PDB entry 5L5X | X-ray diffraction, 2.90 A resolution | chains Z and a of the 28 polymer chains in the assembly

Chain Z:
Protein: Proteasome subunit beta type-6, Proteasome subunit beta type-1
Organism: Saccharomyces cerevisiae (strain ATCC 204508 / S288c)
Notes: EC 3.4.25.1
UniProt: chimeric construct of P23724, P20618: residues 1-96 from P23724 (PSB6_YEAST) positions 20-115 (UniProt number = residue number + 19); residues 97-111 from P20618 positions 124-138 (UniProt number = residue number + 27); residues 112-117 from P23724 (PSB6_YEAST) positions 131-136 (UniProt number = residue number + 19); residues 118-133 from P20618 positions 145-160 (UniProt number = residue number + 27); residues 134-222 from P23724 (PSB6_YEAST) positions 153-241 (UniProt number = residue number + 19)
Amino-acid sequence (222 residues; numbered 1 to 222; the number before each row is that of its first residue):
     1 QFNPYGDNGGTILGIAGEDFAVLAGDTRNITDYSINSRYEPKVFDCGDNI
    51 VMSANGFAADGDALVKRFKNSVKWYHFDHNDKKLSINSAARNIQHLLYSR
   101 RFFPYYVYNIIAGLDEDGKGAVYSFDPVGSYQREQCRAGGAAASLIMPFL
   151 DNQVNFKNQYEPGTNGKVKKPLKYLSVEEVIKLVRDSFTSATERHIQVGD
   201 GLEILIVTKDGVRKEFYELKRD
Bound ions: Mg2+: Thr192, His195, Val198
Residues lining bound ligands: 04C (1,2,4-trideoxy-4-methyl-2-{[N-(morpholin-4-ylacetyl)-L-alanyl-O-methyl-L-tyrosyl]amino}-1-phenyl-D-xylitol): Tyr108, Asp126, Pro127, Val128
Swiss-Prot annotation at these positions:
  - modified residue: Tyr123 (Phosphotyrosine)

Chain a:
Protein: Proteasome subunit beta type-7
Organism: Saccharomyces cerevisiae (strain ATCC 204508 / S288c)
Notes: EC 3.4.25.1
UniProt: P30657 (PSB7_YEAST); residues -12 to 233 here correspond to UniProt positions 21-266 (UniProt number = residue number + 33)
Amino-acid sequence (246 residues; row label = number of the first residue in the row; numbers below 1 keep their minus sign (Thr-12 is residue -12)):
   -12 TQIANAGASPMVNTQQPIVTGTSVISMKYDNGVIIAADNLGSYGSLLRFN
    38 GVERLIPVGDNTVVGISGDISDMQHIERLLKDLVTENAYDNPLADAEEAL
    88 EPSYIFEYLATVMYQRRSKMNPLWNAIIVAGVQSNGDQFLRYVNLLGVTY
   138 SSPTLATGFGAHMANPLLRKVVDRESDIPKTTVQVAEEAIVNAMRVLYYR
   188 DARSSRNFSLAIIDKNTGLTFKKNLQVENMKWDFAKDIKGYGTQKI
Disordered / not traced: -12 to 0

Chain Z / chain a interface:
Residue-residue contacts - 42 pairs, chain Z then chain a:
  Gln1(Z) - Thr1(a)  hydrogen bond
  Phe2(Z) - Thr1(a)
  Phe2(Z) - Arg104(a)
  Phe2(Z) - Met107(a)
  Phe2(Z) - Pro109(a)  hydrophobic
  Phe2(Z) - Leu132(a)  hydrophobic
  Phe2(Z) - Leu133(a)  hydrophobic
  Asn3(Z) - Leu133(a)
  Pro4(Z) - Arg104(a)  hydrogen bond (backbone-side chain)
  Pro4(Z) - Met107(a)  hydrophobic
  Pro4(Z) - Leu133(a)
  Asn8(Z) - Val135(a)
  Asn29(Z) - Tyr137(a)
  Ser34(Z) - His149(a)  hydrogen bond
  Ile35(Z) - Arg156(a)  hydrogen bond (backbone-side chain)
  Asn36(Z) - Tyr137(a)
  Asn36(Z) - Ser139(a)
  Asn36(Z) - Leu142(a)
  Asn36(Z) - Arg156(a)
  Ser37(Z) - Ser138(a)  hydrogen bond (side chain-backbone)
  Glu40(Z) - Arg128(a)  salt bridge
  Glu40(Z) - Tyr137(a)
  Glu40(Z) - Ser138(a)  hydrogen bond (side chain-backbone)
  Phe57(Z) - Arg104(a)
  Phe57(Z) - Leu133(a)
  Phe57(Z) - Val135(a)  hydrophobic
  Ala59(Z) - Tyr101(a)
  Ala59(Z) - Leu133(a)
  Ala59(Z) - Gly134(a)
  Ala59(Z) - Val135(a)
  Asp60(Z) - Tyr101(a)  hydrogen bond
  Asp60(Z) - Arg104(a)  salt bridge
  Asp62(Z) - Thr136(a)  hydrogen bond
  Ala63(Z) - Tyr101(a)  hydrophobic
  Lys66(Z) - Glu94(a)  salt bridge
  Arg100(Z) - Arg104(a)
  Phe103(Z) - Arg104(a)
  Phe103(Z) - Ser105(a)
  Tyr105(Z) - Tyr101(a)
  Glu218(Z) - Arg161(a)  salt bridge
  Arg221(Z) - Asp160(a)  salt bridge
  Arg221(Z) - Arg161(a)
Also at the interface, not in a pair above, chain Z (25 interface residues in all): Tyr5, Arg38, Tyr39
Also at the interface, not in a pair above, chain a (22 interface residues in all): Trp111

In short:
The interface between chain Z and chain a involves 25 residues on one side and 22 on the other, with 8
hydrogen bonds and 5 salt bridges. Among the polar pairs are Glu40(Z)-Arg128(a), Asp60(Z)-Arg104(a) and
Lys66(Z)-Glu94(a). Ligands of chain Z: compound 04C.
Chain Z is Proteasome subunit beta type-6, Proteasome subunit beta type-1 and chain a is Proteasome subunit
beta type-7, both from Saccharomyces cerevisiae (strain ATCC 204508 / S288c); the structure, Yeast 20S
proteasome with human beta5c (1-138) and human beta6 (97-111; 118-133) in complex with ONX ..., was determined
by X-ray diffraction together with 5L52, 5L54, 5L55, 5L5A, 5L5B, 5L5D and 30 further entries from the same
study.
